7OCA - chains A and B of the 8 polymer chains in the assembly; structure by electron microscopy, 3.40 A resolution.

# Chain A
Name: Glutamate receptor 1
Source organism: Rattus norvegicus
Reference sequence: P19490 (GRIA1_RAT), isoform P19490-2; the construct has insertions or renumbered stretches relative to UniProt, so the offset changes along the chain: -25 to -7 = UniProt 1-19; 2-889 = UniProt 20-907
Amino-acid sequence (915 residues; numbered -25 to 889; the number before each row is that of its first residue; numbers below 1 keep their minus sign (Met-25 is residue -25)):
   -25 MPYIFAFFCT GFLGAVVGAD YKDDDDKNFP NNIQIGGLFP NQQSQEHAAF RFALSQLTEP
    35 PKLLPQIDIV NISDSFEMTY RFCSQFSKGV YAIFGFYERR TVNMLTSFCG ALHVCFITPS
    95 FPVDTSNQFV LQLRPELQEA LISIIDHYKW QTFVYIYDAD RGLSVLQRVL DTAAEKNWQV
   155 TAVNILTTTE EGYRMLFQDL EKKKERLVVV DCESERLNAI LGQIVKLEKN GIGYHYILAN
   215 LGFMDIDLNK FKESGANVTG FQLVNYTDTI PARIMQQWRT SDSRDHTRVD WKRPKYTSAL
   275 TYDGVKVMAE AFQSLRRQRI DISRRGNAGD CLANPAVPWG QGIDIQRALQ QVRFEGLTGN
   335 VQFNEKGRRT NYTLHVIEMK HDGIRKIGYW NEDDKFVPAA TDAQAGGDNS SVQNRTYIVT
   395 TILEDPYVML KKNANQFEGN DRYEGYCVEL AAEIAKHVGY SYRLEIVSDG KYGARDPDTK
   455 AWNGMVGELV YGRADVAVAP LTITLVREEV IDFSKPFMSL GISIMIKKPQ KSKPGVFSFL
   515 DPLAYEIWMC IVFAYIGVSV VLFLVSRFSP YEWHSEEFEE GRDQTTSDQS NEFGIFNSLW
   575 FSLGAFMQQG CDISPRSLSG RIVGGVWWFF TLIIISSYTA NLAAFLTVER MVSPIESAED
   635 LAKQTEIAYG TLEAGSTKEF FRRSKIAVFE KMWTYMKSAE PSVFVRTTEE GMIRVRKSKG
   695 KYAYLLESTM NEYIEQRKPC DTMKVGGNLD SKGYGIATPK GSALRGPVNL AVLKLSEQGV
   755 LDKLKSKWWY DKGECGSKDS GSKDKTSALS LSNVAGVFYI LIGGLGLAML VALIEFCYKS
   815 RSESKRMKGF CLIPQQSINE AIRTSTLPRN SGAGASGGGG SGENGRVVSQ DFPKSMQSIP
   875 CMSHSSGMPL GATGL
Not modelled in the structure: -25 to 2, 260-265, 374-386, 546-563, 773-778, 821-889
Disulfide bonds: Cys57-Cys305, Cys714-Cys769
Covalent attachments: glycan linked to Asn45; N-acetylglucosamine (NAG) linked to Asn231, Asn239, Asn345
Sequence notes: insertion (-6 to 1)
Small-molecule neighbours:
  - E2Q (6-nitro-2,3-bis(oxidanylidene)-1,4-dihydrobenzo[f]quinoxaline-7-sulfonamide): Glu398, Tyr446, Pro474, Thr476, Arg481, Ser650, Thr682, Glu701, Met704, Tyr728
  - 1,2-diacyl-sn-glycero-3-phosphocholine (PC1), molecule 1: Val510, Phe511, Tyr793, Ile794, Gly797, Gly798, Leu801
  - 1,2-diacyl-sn-glycero-3-phosphocholine (PC1), molecule 2: Phe511, Leu514, Phe570, Leu573, Trp574, Leu577, Ile794
  - 1,2-diacyl-sn-glycero-3-phosphocholine (PC1), molecule 3: Leu514, Asp515, Tyr519, Trp522, Ile525, Val526, Tyr529, Leu577, Phe580, Met581
  - 1,2-diacyl-sn-glycero-3-phosphocholine (PC1), molecule 4: Tyr519, Val526, Tyr529
  - 1,2-diacyl-sn-glycero-3-phosphocholine (PC1), molecule 5: Val526, Ile530, Ile569
  - 1,2-diacyl-sn-glycero-3-phosphocholine (PC1), molecule 6: Tyr529, Ile569, Phe570, Leu573
  - 1,2-diacyl-sn-glycero-3-phosphocholine (PC1), molecule 7: Arg595, Ile596, Gly599, Val600, Phe603
  - 1,2-diacyl-sn-glycero-3-phosphocholine (PC1), molecule 8: Tyr793, Ile796, Gly797, Gly800, Met803, Leu804, Ala806, Leu807
  - 1,2-diacyl-sn-glycero-3-phosphocholine (PC1), molecule 9: Leu801, Val805, Ile808, Glu809, Tyr812
Swiss-Prot annotation at these positions:
  - motif: Ala886 to Leu889 (PDZ-binding)
  - binding site (L-glutamate): Pro474, Thr476, Arg481, Ser650, Thr651, Glu701
  - modified residue (Phosphoserine): Ser627, Ser692, Ser831, Ser845
  - lipidation (S-palmitoyl cysteine): Cys585, Cys811
  - glycosylation (N-linked (GlcNAc...) asparagine): Asn45, Asn231, Asn239, Asn345, Asn383, Asn388

# Chain B
Name: Glutamate receptor 2
Source organism: Rattus norvegicus
Reference sequence: P19491 (GRIA2_RAT), isoform P19491-2; residues -20 to 839 here correspond to UniProt positions 1-860 (UniProt number = residue number + 21)
Amino-acid sequence (860 residues; numbered -20 to 839; the number before each row is that of its first residue; numbers below 1 keep their minus sign (Met-20 is residue -20)):
   -20 MQKIMHISVL LSPVLWGLIF GVSSNSIQIG GLFPRGADQE YSAFRVGMVQ FSTSEFRLTP
    40 HIDNLEVANS FAVTNAFCSQ FSRGVYAIFG FYDKKSVNTI TSFCGTLHVS FITPSFPTDG
   100 THPFVIQMRP DLKGALLSLI EYYQWDKFAY LYDSDRGLST LQAVLDSAAE KKWQVTAINV
   160 GNINNDKKDE TYRSLFQDLE LKKERRVILD CERDKVNDIV DQVITIGKHV KGYHYIIANL
   220 GFTDGDLLKI QFGGANVSGF QIVDYDDSLV SKFIERWSTL EEKEYPGAHT ATIKYTSALT
   280 YDAVQVMTEA FRNLRKQRIE ISRRGNAGDC LANPAVPWGQ GVEIERALKQ VQVEGLSGNI
   340 KFDQNGKRIN YTINIMELKT NGPRKIGYWS EVDKMVVTLT ELPSGNDTSG LENKTVVVTT
   400 ILESPYVMMK KNHEMLEGNE RYEGYCVDLA AEIAKHCGFK YKLTIVGDGK YGARDADTKI
   460 WNGMVGELVY GKADIAIAPL TITLVREEVI DFSKPFMSLG ISIMIKKPQK SKPGVFSFLD
   520 PLAYEIWMCI VFAYIGVSVV LFLVSRFSPY EWHTEEFEDG RETQSSESTN EFGIFNSLWF
   580 SLGAFMRQGC DISPRSLSGR IVGGVWWFFT LIIISSYTAN LAAFLTVERM VSPIESAEDL
   640 SKQTEIAYGT LDSGSTKEFF RRSKIAVFDK MWTYMRSAEP SVFVRTTAEG VARVRKSKGK
   700 YAYLLESTMN EYIEQRKPCD TMKVGGNLDS KGYGIATPKG SSLGTPVNLA VLKLSEQGVL
   760 DKLKNKWWYD KGECGAKDSG SKEKTSALSL SNVAGVFYIL VGGLGLAMLV ALIEFCYKSR
   820 AEAKRMKVAK NPQNINPSSS
Not modelled in the structure: -20 to 3, 379-395, 551-565, 776-780, 824-839
Disulfide bonds: Cys57-Cys309, Cys718-Cys773
Covalent attachments: N-acetylglucosamine (NAG) linked to Asn235, Asn349
Sequence notes: conflict Arg586 (Gln607 in P19491)
Small-molecule neighbours:
  - E2Q (6-nitro-2,3-bis(oxidanylidene)-1,4-dihydrobenzo[f]quinoxaline-7-sulfonamide): Tyr450, Pro478, Thr480, Arg485, Ser654, Thr686, Glu705, Met708, Tyr732
  - 1,2-diacyl-sn-glycero-3-phosphocholine (PC1), molecule 1: Val514, Phe515, Tyr797, Ile798, Gly801, Gly802, Leu805
  - 1,2-diacyl-sn-glycero-3-phosphocholine (PC1), molecule 2: Phe515, Leu518, Tyr523, Phe574, Leu577, Trp578, Leu581, Ile798
  - 1,2-diacyl-sn-glycero-3-phosphocholine (PC1), molecule 3: Leu518, Tyr523, Trp526, Met527, Ile529, Val530, Tyr533, Leu581, Phe584, Met585
  - 1,2-diacyl-sn-glycero-3-phosphocholine (PC1), molecule 4: Val530, Tyr533, Ile534, Leu577
  - 1,2-diacyl-sn-glycero-3-phosphocholine (PC1), molecule 5: Val538, Phe541, Arg545, Gly572, Ile573
  - 1,2-diacyl-sn-glycero-3-phosphocholine (PC1), molecule 6: Ile573, Phe574, Leu577, Glu813
  - 1,2-diacyl-sn-glycero-3-phosphocholine (PC1), molecule 7: Arg599, Ile600, Gly603, Val604, Phe607
  - 1,2-diacyl-sn-glycero-3-phosphocholine (PC1), molecule 8: Tyr797, Val800, Gly801, Gly804, Met807
  - 1,2-diacyl-sn-glycero-3-phosphocholine (PC1), molecule 9: Val809, Ile812, Glu813, Tyr816
  - 1,2-diacyl-sn-glycero-3-phosphocholine (PC1), molecule 10: Leu811, Phe814, Cys815, Ser818
Swiss-Prot annotation at these positions:
  - binding site (L-glutamate): Pro478, Thr480, Arg485, Ser654, Thr655, Glu705
  - site: Arg453 (Interaction with the cone snail toxin Con-ikot-ikot), Ile633 (Crucial to convey clamshell closure to channel opening), Arg660 (Interaction with the cone snail toxin Con-ikot-ikot), Lys752 (Interaction with the cone snail toxin Con-ikot-ikot)
  - modified residue (Phosphoserine): Ser662, Ser696, Ser839
  - lipidation (S-palmitoyl cysteine): Cys589, Cys815
  - glycosylation (N-linked (GlcNAc...) asparagine): Asn235, Asn349, Asn385, Asn392

# How chain A and chain B interact
Pairs across the interface (97):
  Ile477(A) - Leu751(B)  hydrophobic
  Thr478(A) - Leu751(B)
  Thr478(A) - Glu755(B)
  Leu479(A) - Leu748(B)  hydrophobic
  Leu479(A) - Lys752(B)
  Leu479(A) - Glu755(B)  hydrogen bond (backbone-side chain)
  Glu482(A) - Leu751(B)
  Glu483(A) - Leu748(B)
  Lys489(A) - Glu486(B)  salt bridge
  Lys489(A) - Phe491(B)
  Lys489(A) - Ser492(B)
  Lys489(A) - Lys493(B)
  Pro490(A) - Pro494(B)
  Ser493(A) - Ser497(B)
  Phe513(A) - Phe607(B)  hydrophobic
  Phe513(A) - Ile611(B)  hydrophobic
  Phe570(A) - Arg594(B)
  Phe570(A) - Leu596(B)  hydrophobic
  Phe570(A) - Arg599(B)
  Asn571(A) - Arg599(B)  hydrogen bond
  Trp574(A) - Ser592(B)
  Trp574(A) - Pro593(B)
  Trp574(A) - Arg599(B)
  Trp574(A) - Trp606(B)  hydrophobic
  Gly578(A) - Trp606(B)
  Met581(A) - Arg586(B)  hydrogen bond (backbone-side chain)
  Met581(A) - Trp606(B)  hydrophobic
  Met581(A) - Phe607(B)  hydrophobic
  Met581(A) - Leu610(B)  hydrophobic
  Gln582(A) - Arg586(B)  hydrogen bond
  Gln583(A) - Ala583(B)  hydrogen bond (side chain-backbone)
  Gln583(A) - Arg586(B)
  Gln583(A) - Gln587(B)
  Gln583(A) - Gly588(B)
  Gln583(A) - Trp606(B)
  Gly584(A) - Cys589(B)
  Asp586(A) - Ser592(B)  hydrogen bond
  Ile609(A) - Leu610(B)  hydrophobic
  Tyr612(A) - Ile611(B)
  Tyr612(A) - Ser614(B)
  Thr613(A) - Ser614(B)  hydrogen bond
  Thr613(A) - Ala618(B)
  Leu616(A) - Ser614(B)
  Leu616(A) - Ser615(B)
  Leu616(A) - Ala618(B)  hydrophobic
  Ala617(A) - Ala618(B)
  Leu620(A) - Asn619(B)
  Thr621(A) - Ala622(B)
  Arg624(A) - Ala622(B)
  Arg624(A) - Phe623(B)
  Arg624(A) - Val626(B)  hydrogen bond (side chain-backbone)
  Arg624(A) - Arg628(B)
  Arg657(A) - Glu755(B)  hydrogen bond (side chain-backbone)
  Arg657(A) - Gln756(B)
  Ser725(A) - Ser497(B)
  Asn743(A) - Glu486(B)
  Leu744(A) - Leu483(B)
  Lys748(A) - Leu483(B)
  Glu751(A) - Ile481(B)
  Glu751(A) - Thr482(B)
  Glu751(A) - Arg661(B)
  Ser781(A) - Asn619(B)  hydrogen bond (backbone-side chain)
  Ser781(A) - Phe623(B)
  Ser781(A) - Arg628(B)
  Ala782(A) - Asp519(B)
  Ala782(A) - Pro520(B)
  Ala782(A) - Asn619(B)
  Ala782(A) - Phe623(B)
  Leu783(A) - Pro520(B)  hydrogen bond (backbone-backbone)
  Leu783(A) - Leu521(B)  hydrophobic
  Leu783(A) - Ala522(B)  hydrogen bond (backbone-backbone)
  Leu783(A) - Ile525(B)
  Leu783(A) - Ser615(B)
  Leu783(A) - Asn619(B)
  Ser784(A) - Ile525(B)
  Leu785(A) - Glu524(B)  hydrogen bond (backbone-side chain)
  Leu785(A) - Ile525(B)
  Leu785(A) - Cys528(B)  hydrophobic
  Val791(A) - Phe608(B)  hydrophobic
  Val791(A) - Ile611(B)  hydrophobic
  Phe792(A) - Cys528(B)  hydrophobic
  Phe792(A) - Phe608(B)  hydrophobic
  Leu795(A) - Ala532(B)  hydrophobic
  Leu795(A) - Val536(B)  hydrophobic
  Leu795(A) - Trp605(B)  hydrophobic
  Gly798(A) - Ile600(B)
  Ala802(A) - Ser597(B)
  Ala802(A) - Val601(B)  hydrophobic
  Val805(A) - Leu596(B)  hydrophobic
  Ala806(A) - Val543(B)  hydrophobic
  Ala806(A) - Ser547(B)  hydrogen bond (backbone-side chain)
  Glu809(A) - Ser547(B)  hydrogen bond
  Glu809(A) - Leu596(B)
  Glu809(A) - Ser597(B)
  Phe810(A) - Phe546(B)
  Lys813(A) - Pro548(B)  hydrogen bond (side chain-backbone)
  Lys813(A) - Tyr549(B)
Also at the interface, not in a pair above, chain A (65 interface residues in all): Phe487, Ser488, Leu577, Cys585, Met625, Lys659, Ile660, Leu723, Leu747, Ser750, Gln752, Lys757, Lys779, Val788, Ile794, Leu799, Leu801, Met803
Also at the interface, not in a pair above, chain B (76 interface residues in all): Glu487, Ile529, Val539, Leu542, Gly582, Asp590, Ile591, Gly602, Gly603, Val604, Thr617, Ala621, Thr625, Glu627, Val630, Lys663, Ser729, Asp760, Lys761, Asn764

# Summary
65 residues of chain A face 76 of chain B across their interface; the contacts include 16 hydrogen bonds and 1
salt bridge. Polar pairs include Lys489(A)-Glu486(B), Leu479(A)-Glu755(B) and Asn571(A)-Arg599(B). One
1,2-diacyl-sn-glycero-3-phosphocholine molecule is bound between chain A and chain B.
Here chain A is Glutamate receptor 1 and chain B is Glutamate receptor 2, both from Rattus norvegicus. Entry
7OCA (Resting state full-length GluA1/A2 heterotertramer in complex with TARP gamma 8 and CNIH2) was
determined by electron microscopy together with 7OCC, 7OCD, 7OCE and 7OCF from the same study.
